Entry 4FHM (X-ray diffraction, 4.34 A resolution (low resolution: residue-level contacts below are approximate; hydrogen-bond / salt-bridge calls are withheld)); this record covers chains A and B.

== Chain A ==
Molecule: Nucleoporin NUP37
Source organism: Schizosaccharomyces pombe 972h-
UniProt: O36030 (YEKI_SCHPO); residue numbers follow UniProt; this construct covers 1-391
Amino-acid sequence (394 residues; numbered -2 to 391; the number before each row is that of its first residue; numbers below 1 keep their minus sign (Pro-2 is residue -2)):
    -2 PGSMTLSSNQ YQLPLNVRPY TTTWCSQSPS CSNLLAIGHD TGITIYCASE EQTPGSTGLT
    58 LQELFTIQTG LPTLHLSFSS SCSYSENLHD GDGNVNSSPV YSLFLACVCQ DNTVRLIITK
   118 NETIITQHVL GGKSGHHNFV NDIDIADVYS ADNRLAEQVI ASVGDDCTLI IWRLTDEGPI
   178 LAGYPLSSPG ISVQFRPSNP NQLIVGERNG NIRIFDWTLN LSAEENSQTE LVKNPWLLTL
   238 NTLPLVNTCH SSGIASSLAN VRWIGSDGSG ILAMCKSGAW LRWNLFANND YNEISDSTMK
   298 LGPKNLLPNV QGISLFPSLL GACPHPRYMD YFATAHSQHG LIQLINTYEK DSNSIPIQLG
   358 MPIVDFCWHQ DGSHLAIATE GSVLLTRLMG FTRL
Not modelled in the structure: -2 to 2, 86-94, 221-229, 284-298, 390-391
Differences from the reference sequence: expression tag (-2 to 0)
Reported in the primary citation:
  - conformationally variable residues (order/disorder transition): Leu282 to Leu304

== Chain B ==
Molecule: Nucleoporin nup120
Source organism: Schizosaccharomyces pombe 972h-
Notes: fragment: fragment 1-961
UniProt: O43044 (NU120_SCHPO); residues 1-961 here = UniProt positions 1-961
Amino-acid sequence (964 residues; each row starts with the number of its first residue; numbers below 1 keep their minus sign (Pro-2 is residue -2)):
    -2 PGSMNELKHA VVPIDLQSFC LEGTLALWVP ALENDSEDDS EAIETADDNE KLFKKECVAY
    58 DAGVYTSNKS KGSQTLRWSI FQNRTLTIFD VSLNSKKEPL SKFNVKIHFP SNVMKDGVAF
   118 SFSEHSDTTI IYAITHARVL YYIRLSKTWF QLPDARLDDD WCLCYRPISF LNQKPDLMAA
   178 ISTSEICVSF FNGGLTKIIL NPKDASHYEQ HIDDSSYLFS LKKYLSLQAF KADYRSPNTI
   238 ISMIFLSTYN VLVMLSLDYK LKVLDLSTNQ CVETIELSQT ILPLQSFPYL TSDHTTNSFI
   298 ALYYPDNSHG SFSIYKLNAN AHSFKLNVVI EKGIIPPSLP DDEFIPWMLS DFQLISSEGS
   358 QSKFLLIIAW KSNLNTVIQK CNLSLDQDES FSCVWSHSLD SFSLIEKTFF DVPTNMSSGD
   418 ISEIWLQHIF AHNTSIESIQ VALLSFQNSS SQVSKNKLDK FGALTISELK NAVLSSIVST
   478 IQIEPNSDLT GYDYYEYKRL LYNEWERFAK LVAYLDHFGD EILSINFDPS NAVTYINYAN
   538 KVAFIRDPYL IESFDEEPLT KLISSLETDD PSLIEGYQIL DLGRSLHSCM SFSTLSEIRY
   598 SLRELVQDLP SYSLFDTLWV FYDKHIYPNV DPDYISTLID TLVSLENPMR DIDSLIQRLR
   658 SFDIYNHSAQ SPSLFLCASV ARVLDSILKK FQVSIEGFIF LLSLITSQQD YELQSKFAGC
   718 DKLFLSLLED WRLVSFLLEN SALLLEKFEE EDVDSTNCNL NTMEALASVN TALQFFSALN
   778 YSECFSESQI SPLHATVISS LSAIFIRDDT ENDLVTELVE KLFLFKQYNA CMQLIGWLNS
   838 DPIAVYLKAL IYLKSKEAVK AVRCFKTTSL VLYSHTSQFA VLREFQEIAE KYHHQNLLSC
   898 YYLHLSKKLF EESAYIDALE FSLLADASKE TDDEDLSIAI THETLKTACA AGKFDAAHVA
   958 LMVL
Not modelled in the structure: -2 to 0, 34-48, 213-218, 563-569, 751-757, 778-783
Differences from the reference sequence: expression tag (-2 to 0)

== Interface between chain A and chain B ==
Residue-residue contacts (71; chain A residue first):
  Leu12(A) with Asp952(B); His955(B); Met959(B)
  Asn13(A) with His955(B); Leu958(B); Met959(B)
  Arg15(A) with Ile913(B); Asp914(B); Glu917(B)
  Tyr17(A) with Glu917(B); Leu961(B)
  Asp37(A) with Val960(B); Leu961(B)
  Pro69(A) with Leu961(B)
  Leu71(A) with Val856(B); Arg860(B)
  Cys106(A) with Arg860(B)
  Gln107(A) with Arg860(B); Leu961(B)
  Lys130(A) with Ser608(B); Tyr609(B)
  His134(A) with Glu601(B); Asp605(B)
  Asn135(A) with Gln604(B)
  Phe136(A) with Tyr849(B); Lys857(B); Arg860(B); Cys861(B)
  Val137(A) with Lys857(B)
  Asn138(A) with Glu854(B); Lys857(B)
  Asp162(A) with Tyr849(B)
  Cys164(A) with Arg600(B)
  Pro182(A) with Met413(B); Tyr597(B)
  Leu183(A) with Met413(B)
  Ser184(A) with Met413(B); Ser414(B); Arg600(B)
  Arg205(A) with Asn826(B); Met829(B)
  Asn208(A) with Asp417(B); Glu420(B)
  Arg210(A) with Met413(B); Gly416(B); Asp417(B)
  Asn231(A) with Tyr491(B)
  Trp233(A) with Met413(B)
  Thr236(A) with Asp417(B)
  Asn238(A) with Glu420(B)
  Leu240(A) with Asn468(B)
  Pro241(A) with Asn468(B); Leu471(B)
  Thr245(A) with Glu465(B)
  Ser248(A) with Glu465(B)
  Ile251(A) with Lys744(B)
  Ala252(A) with Asn826(B)
  Lys273(A) with Glu854(B)
  Phe283(A) with Thr487(B)
  Gly299(A) with Tyr489(B)
  Pro300(A) with Tyr489(B)
  Lys301(A) with Gln479(B); Ile480(B)
  Asn302(A) with Tyr489(B)
  Leu303(A) with Val475(B); Ser476(B); Ile478(B); Gln479(B)
  Pro359(A) with Tyr912(B)
  Glu377(A) with Tyr912(B); Ile913(B)
Interface residues without a listed pair, chain A (48 interface residues in all): Asn109, Thr165, Pro232, Val243, Leu304, Gln335
Interface residues without a listed pair, chain B (54 interface residues in all): Thr411, Ser415, Ser472, Thr477, Glu481, Pro482, Glu743, Lys845, Lys863, Ser910, Ala954, Val956
The authors on this interface:
  - residue pairs: Pro410(B)-Arg210(A)
  - interface residues, chain A: Arg210(A), Leu282(A)
  - hot spots on chain A (mutagenesis) - F136S, D162A, R210S: abolished binding to Nucleoporin nup120 (chain B)
  - interface residues, chain B: Gln479(B)
  - hot spots on chain B (mutagenesis) - D417A/E420A, K857S/R860S: abolished binding to Nucleoporin NUP37 (chain A)

== In short ==
The interface between chain A and chain B involves 48 residues on one side and 54 on the other. The authors
report a contact between Pro410(B) and Arg210(A). The paper reports that F136S, D162A and R210S of chain A
abolish binding to Nucleoporin nup120 (chain B); interface residues Arg210(A), Leu282(A) and Gln479(B); 5
substitutions were tested in all.
Chain A is Nucleoporin NUP37 and chain B is Nucleoporin nup120, both from Schizosaccharomyces pombe 972h-; the
structure, Nup37-Nup120(aa1-961) complex from Schizosaccharomyces pombe, was determined by X-ray diffraction,
deposited together with 4FCC, 4FHL and 4FHN.
